6LRB - chains E and F of the 6 polymer chains in the assembly; structure by X-ray diffraction, 2.65 A resolution.

Chain E (and F):
Protein: Primase
Source organism: Nitratiruptor phage NrS-1
Notes: chain F of this document is another copy of the same molecule, construct and numbering; everything in this record applies to it too
Reference sequence: M5AAG8 (M5AAG8_9CAUD); numbering as in UniProt (aligned over 303-718)
Sequence (416 residues; each row starts with the number of its first residue):
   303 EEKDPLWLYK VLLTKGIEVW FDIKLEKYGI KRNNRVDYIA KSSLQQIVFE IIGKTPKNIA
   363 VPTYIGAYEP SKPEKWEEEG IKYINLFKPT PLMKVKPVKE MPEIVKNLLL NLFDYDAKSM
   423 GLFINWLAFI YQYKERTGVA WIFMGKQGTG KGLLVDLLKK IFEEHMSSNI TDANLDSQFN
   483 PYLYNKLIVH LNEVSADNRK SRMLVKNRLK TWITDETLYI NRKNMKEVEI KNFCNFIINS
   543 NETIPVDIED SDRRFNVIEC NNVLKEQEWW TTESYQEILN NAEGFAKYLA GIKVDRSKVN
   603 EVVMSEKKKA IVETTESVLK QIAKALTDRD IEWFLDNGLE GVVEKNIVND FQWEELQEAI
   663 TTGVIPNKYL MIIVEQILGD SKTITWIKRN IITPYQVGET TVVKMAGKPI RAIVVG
Not modelled in the structure: 499-505 (chain F: 303-304, 499-504)
Curated features (UniProtKB/Swiss-Prot):
  - binding site (DNA): E304 to G718
From the paper describing this entry:
  - catalytic residues: K453 (by similarity / conservation)
  - mutagenesis - K453A: abolished catalytic activity on dCTP
  - mutagenesis - K525A, R555A, R556A (15.4-fold): decreased catalytic activity on dCTP
  - mutagenesis - N526A: unchanged catalytic activity on dCTP
  - mutagenesis - K453A, K525A, R555A, R556A: decreased catalytic activity on DNA1
  - mutagenesis - K525A: increased stability in response to hexamer (proposed by the authors, not directly observed)
  - mutagenesis - N526A: unchanged catalytic activity on DNA3
  - mutagenesis - K453A, K525A, R555A, R556A: abolished catalytic activity (helicase activity)

Chain E / chain F interface:
Residue-residue contacts (79; chain E residue first):
  E304(E) with G355(F)
  P307(E) with F351(F); E352(F)
  F323(E) with S345(F); Q348(F)
  I325(E) with I341(F), hydrophobic; I349(F), hydrophobic
  K326(E) with R337(F)
  E328(E) with Y340(F); I341(F); A342(F), hydrogen bond (side chain-backbone); S345(F), hydrogen bond
  Y330(E) with Q348(F), hydrogen bond
  N360(E) with F351(F); T357(F), hydrogen bond
  I361(E) with Q348(F), hydrogen bond (backbone-side chain); F351(F)
  A362(E) with F351(F), hydrophobic
  V363(E) with Q348(F); E352(F)
  P364(E) with E352(F)
  T365(E) with I349(F); E352(F), hydrogen bond (backbone-side chain)
  I367(E) with R337(F)
  G382(E) with N335(F)
  N509(E) with V496(F); S497(F)
  R510(E) with A475(F)
  K512(E) with Q449(F); V496(F)
  T513(E) with N471(F); T473(F); N494(F)
  D517(E) with S470(F); N471(F)
  Y521(E) with P483(F), hydrophobic; Y484(F), hydrogen bond (side chain-backbone)
  N523(E) with K525(F), hydrogen bond
  R524(E) with K525(F), hydrogen bond (backbone-side chain)
  M527(E) with K525(F), hydrogen bond (backbone-side chain); N526(F)
  K528(E) with Y340(F); N526(F)
  E529(E) with F481(F); P483(F); K525(F)
  D549(E) with S497(F); A498(F), hydrogen bond (side chain-backbone)
  E551(E) with Q449(F)
  S553(E) with K448(F); Q449(F), hydrogen bond (side chain-backbone)
  D554(E) with Q449(F)
  R555(E) with Q449(F); G450(F)
  R556(E) with Q449(F)
  T685(E) with Q678(F); I679(F), hydrogen bond (side chain-backbone); G681(F)
  I686(E) with D638(F)
  T687(E) with V620(F); N639(F), hydrogen bond (side chain-backbone); I679(F), hydrogen bond (side chain-backbone)
  K690(E) with D638(F); N639(F)
  R691(E) with E615(F); T616(F), hydrogen bond (side chain-backbone); E618(F), hydrogen bond (side chain-backbone); V620(F); Q623(F)
  T695(E) with A612(F); E615(F)
  P696(E) with T616(F)
  Q698(E) with E561(F), hydrogen bond; E608(F); K609(F)
  T702(E) with D638(F), hydrogen bond
  R713(E) with E634(F), salt bridge; L637(F); D638(F), salt bridge
Interface residues without a listed pair, chain E (51 interface residues in all): L308, E381, I383, Q480, F481, T516, N526, N669, K670
Interface residues without a listed pair, chain F (54 interface residues in all): R334, N476, Q480, N543, K567, T617, S619, G640, E646, L680

In short:
51 residues of chain E face 54 of chain F across their interface; the contacts include 19 hydrogen bonds and 2
salt bridges. Polar pairs include R713(E)-E634(F), R713(E)-D638(F) and E328(E)-A342(F). From the paper: the
catalytic residue K453(E); K453A, K525A and R555A of chain E, among others, reduce catalytic activity on DNA1;
5 substitutions were tested in all.
Chain E and chain F are both Primase (Nitratiruptor phage NrS-1); the structure, The A form apo structure of
NrS-1 C terminal region-CTR, was determined by X-ray diffraction together with 6K9E and 6K9C from the same
study.
